6RD5 - chains 8 and M of the 8 polymer chains in the assembly; structure by electron microscopy, 2.69 A resolution.

Chain 8:
Protein: Mitochondrial ATP synthase subunit ASA8
Organism: Polytomella sp. Pringsheim 198.80
Reference sequence: D8V7I7 (D8V7I7_9CHLO); numbering as in UniProt (aligned over 1-89)
Sequence (89 residues; numbered 1 to 89; the number before each row is that of its first residue):
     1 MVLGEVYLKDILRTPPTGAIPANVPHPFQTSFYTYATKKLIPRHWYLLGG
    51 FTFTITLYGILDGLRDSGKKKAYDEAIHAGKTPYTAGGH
Unresolved in the structure: 1
Small-molecule neighbours:
  - phosphatidylethanolamine (PEV; (1S)-2-{[(2-aminoethoxy)(hydroxy)phosphoryl]oxy}-1-[(palmitoyloxy)methyl]ethyl stearate), molecule 1: Thr30, Ser31, Phe32, Tyr33, Thr34, Ala36, Thr37, Ile41, Pro42
  - phosphatidylethanolamine (PEV), molecule 2: Phe32, Leu40, Leu48
  - phosphatidylethanolamine (PEV), molecule 3: Leu48, Gly49, Phe51, Thr52, Ile55, Asp62
  - phosphatidylethanolamine (PEV), molecule 4: Tyr58, Leu61, Leu64, Arg65, Gly68, Lys71

Chain M:
Protein: Mitochondrial ATP synthase subunit 6
Organism: Polytomella sp. Pringsheim 198.80
Reference sequence: H8PGG3 (H8PGG3_9CHLO); residues 1-327 here = UniProt positions 1-327
Sequence (327 residues; numbered 1 to 327; the number before each row is that of its first residue):
     1 MSVLSSVSMGSRIGSSLLGRSSAYLAQCGFSTRSNLNGSIDTSSSVFQAL
    51 SSDNENKPAASPLNVKLPGMSCSSILLPKTSRIAVPFGNQTMAMSSVRDV
   101 KTGSLPTNFLTGVYRFWRSQNPAEKPHDPVNDRLLPAVVDASDKRASIGT
   151 WATTFFCTIISCNLLGLMPFNEAPTSGLGFATGLGVSVWATATILGLSKT
   201 GFKFPGHFIPGGTPWPMAFIFVPLETISYTFRAVSLGVRLWVNMLAGHTL
   251 LHILTGMALALPFSLGFFSMVPATFGVCCLLSALVGLEYLVAVLQSGVFS
   301 ILSTVYVGEFNHDKFIGPAAKIVKKIH
Unresolved in the structure: 1-94, 206-218, 325-327
Ion coordination: Zn2+: His248, His252
Small-molecule neighbours:
  - phosphatidylethanolamine (PEV; (1S)-2-{[(2-aminoethoxy)(hydroxy)phosphoryl]oxy}-1-[(palmitoyloxy)methyl]ethyl stearate), molecule 1: Arg98, Val100, Ser104, Pro106, Thr107, Ser161, Cys162, Leu165, Pro174, Phe180
  - phosphatidylethanolamine (PEV), molecule 2: Lys101, Ser104, Leu105, Tyr289, Val293
  - phosphatidylethanolamine (PEV), molecule 3: Leu105, Pro106, Phe109, Leu110, Ser161, Leu165
  - phosphatidylethanolamine (PEV), molecule 4: Leu165, Pro169, Asn171, Glu172, Pro174
  - phosphatidylethanolamine (PEV), molecule 5: Leu178, Thr182, Val186, Val234, Val238, Trp241
  - phosphatidylethanolamine (PEV), molecule 6: Cys279, Ser282, Ala283, Leu284, Gly286, Leu287
Reported in the primary citation:
  - Zn2+ coordination: His248, His252
  - contacts within the chain: Arg239-Gln295
  - catalytic residues: His248, Glu288 (proposed by the authors, not directly observed)

How chain 8 and chain M interact:
Pairs across the interface (40):
  Asn23(8) with Val97(M); Arg98(M), hydrogen bond (side chain-backbone); Asp99(M)
  Pro25(8) with Val97(M), hydrophobic
  Gln29(8) with Val97(M)
  Arg43(8) with Ser142(M), hydrogen bond (side chain-backbone); Asp143(M), hydrogen bond (side chain-backbone); Arg145(M), hydrogen bond (side chain-backbone); Ser147(M), hydrogen bond; Trp151(M)
  His44(8) with Ser147(M); Thr150(M); Trp151(M), hydrogen bond
  Trp45(8) with Ile194(M), hydrophobic; Phe202(M), hydrophobic
  Tyr46(8) with Trp151(M), hydrophobic; Thr191(M), hydrogen bond (backbone-side chain); Ile194(M), hydrophobic; Leu195(M), hydrophobic; Ser198(M)
  Leu47(8) with Trp151(M); Phe155(M), hydrophobic; Thr191(M)
  Gly49(8) with Ile194(M)
  Gly50(8) with Ser187(M); Ala190(M); Thr191(M); Ile194(M)
  Phe51(8) with Ser187(M)
  Phe53(8) with Val186(M), hydrophobic; Trp189(M), hydrophobic; Ala190(M), hydrophobic
  Thr54(8) with Gly183(M); Val186(M); Ser187(M), hydrogen bond
  Leu57(8) with Val186(M), hydrophobic
  Tyr58(8) with Gly179(M); Thr182(M), hydrogen bond; Gly183(M); Val186(M)
Also at the interface, not in a pair above, chain 8 (17 interface residues in all): Ile20, Val24
Also at the interface, not in a pair above, chain M (25 interface residues in all): Ser95, Val100, Ala146

In short:
The interface between chain 8 and chain M involves 17 residues on one side and 25 on the other, with 9
hydrogen bonds. Among the polar pairs are Asn23(8)-Arg98(M), Arg43(8)-Ser142(M) and Arg43(8)-Asp143(M). One
phosphatidylethanolamine molecule is bound between chain 8 and chain M. The paper reports catalytic residues
His248(M) and Glu288(M); Zn2+ coordination by His248(M) and His252(M).
Here chain 8 is Mitochondrial ATP synthase subunit ASA8 and chain M is Mitochondrial ATP synthase subunit 6,
both from Polytomella sp. Pringsheim 198.80. Entry 6RD5 (CryoEM structure of Polytomella F-ATP synthase,
focussed refinement of Fo and peripheral stalk, C2 symmetry) was determined by electron microscopy (same
publication as 6RD4, 6RD6, 6RD7, 6RD8, 6RD9, 6RDA and 46 further entries).
